PDB entry 1USI | X-ray diffraction, 1.80 A resolution | chain A

== Chain A ==
Molecule: Leucine-specific binding protein
From: Escherichia coli
UniProtKB: P04816 (LIVK_ECOLI); residues 1-346 here correspond to UniProt positions 24-369 (UniProt number = residue number + 23)
Sequence (346 residues; each row starts with the number of its first residue):
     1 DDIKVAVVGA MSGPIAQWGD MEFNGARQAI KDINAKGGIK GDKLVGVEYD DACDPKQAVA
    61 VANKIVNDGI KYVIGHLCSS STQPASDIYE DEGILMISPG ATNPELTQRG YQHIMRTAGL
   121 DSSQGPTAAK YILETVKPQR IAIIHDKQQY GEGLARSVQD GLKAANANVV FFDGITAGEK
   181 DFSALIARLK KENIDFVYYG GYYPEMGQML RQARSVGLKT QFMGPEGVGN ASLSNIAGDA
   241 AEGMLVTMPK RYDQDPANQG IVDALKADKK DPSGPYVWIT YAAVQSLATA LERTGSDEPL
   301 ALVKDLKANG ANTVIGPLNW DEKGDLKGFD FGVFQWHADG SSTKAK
Cystine bridges: Cys-53/Cys-78
Construct notes: conflict Lys-344 (Ala367 in P04816)
Ligand contacts: phenylalanine (PHE): Trp-18, Leu-77, Cys-78, Ser-79, Gly-100, Ala-101, Thr-102, Asn-103, Tyr-150, Tyr-202, Glu-226, Gly-227, Tyr-276

== In short ==
Ligands of chain A: phenylalanine.
Chain A is Leucine-specific binding protein (Escherichia coli); the structure, L-leucine-binding protein with
phenylalanine bound, was determined by X-ray diffraction, deposited together with 1USG and 1USK.
